5HVZ - chains B and C of the 3 polymer chains in the assembly; structure by X-ray diffraction, 2.00 A resolution.

# Chain B
Molecule: cAMP-dependent protein kinase type I-alpha regulatory subunit
Source organism: Bos taurus
Reference sequence: P00514 (KAP0_BOVIN); residues 12-61 here correspond to UniProt positions 13-62 (UniProt number = residue number + 1)
Amino-acid sequence (50 residues; each row starts with the number of its first residue):
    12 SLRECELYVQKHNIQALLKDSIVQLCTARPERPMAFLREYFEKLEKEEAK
Unresolved in the structure: 59-61
What the authors report for this chain:
  - self-association interface (contacts with another copy of this molecule); pairs are residue here / residue on that copy: Cys-37/Cys-16 (disulfide)

# Chain C
Molecule: Small membrane A-kinase anchor protein
Reference sequence: Q9BSF0 (SMAKA_HUMAN); residues 55-78 here correspond to UniProt positions 56-79 (UniProt number = residue number + 1)
Amino-acid sequence (24 residues; numbered 55 to 78; the number before each row is that of its first residue):
    55 TVILEYAHRLSQDILCDALQQWAC
Unresolved in the structure: 78
What the authors report for this chain:
  - post-translational modification sites: Ser-65
  - mutagenesis - S65D, S65E: decreased binding to cAMP-dependent protein kinase type I-alpha regulatory subunit (chain B)
  - mutagenesis - S65E: abolished stability
  - specificity-determining residues: Tyr-60 (proposed by the authors, not directly observed)
  - mutagenesis - S65D, S65E: abolished binding to PKA-RIbeta-mKO2

# Chain B / chain C interface
Residue-residue contacts (20):
  Ser-12(B) / Ile-57(C)
  Leu-13(B) / Val-56(C)  hydrophobic
  Leu-13(B) / Ile-57(C)  hydrophobic
  Leu-13(B) / Tyr-60(C)  hydrophobic
  Cys-16(B) / Ile-57(C)  hydrophobic
  Cys-16(B) / Tyr-60(C)  hydrophobic
  Glu-17(B) / Tyr-60(C)
  Val-20(B) / Tyr-60(C)
  Val-20(B) / Leu-64(C)  hydrophobic
  Gln-26(B) / Leu-64(C)
  Gln-26(B) / Ile-68(C)
  Gln-26(B) / Asp-71(C)  hydrogen bond
  Leu-29(B) / Ile-68(C)  hydrophobic
  Lys-30(B) / Ile-68(C)
  Lys-30(B) / Asp-71(C)  salt bridge
  Lys-30(B) / Ala-72(C)
  Lys-30(B) / Gln-75(C)  hydrogen bond
  Ile-33(B) / Leu-69(C)  hydrophobic
  Ile-33(B) / Ala-72(C)  hydrophobic
  Val-34(B) / Ala-72(C)  hydrophobic
Also at the interface, not in a pair above, chain C (10 interface residues in all): Asp-67
Interface features reported in the paper:
  - pairs named by the authors: Leu-13(B)/Ile-57(C), Gln-26(B)/Asp-71(C) (hydrogen bond), Lys-30(B)/Gln-75(C) (hydrogen bond), Ile-57(C)/Cys-16(B) (hydrophobic contact), Tyr-60(C)/Cys-16(B) (hydrophobic contact)
  - interface residues, chain B: Ile-33(B), Val-34(B)

# Summary
Chain B and chain C each contribute 10 residues to their interface; the contacts include 2 hydrogen bonds and
1 salt bridge. Among the polar pairs are Lys-30(B)/Asp-71(C), Gln-26(B)/Asp-71(C) and Lys-30(B)/Gln-75(C). The
paper describes a contact between Leu-13(B) and Ile-57(C); hydrogen bonds between Gln-26(B) and Asp-71(C) and
Lys-30(B) and Gln-75(C); hydrophobic contacts between Ile-57(C) and Cys-16(B) and Tyr-60(C) and Cys-16(B). The
paper reports that S65D and S65E of chain C reduce binding to cAMP-dependent protein kinase type I-alpha
regulatory subunit (chain B); interface residues Ile-33(B) and Val-34(B).
Chain B is cAMP-dependent protein kinase type I-alpha regulatory subunit (Bos taurus) and chain C is Small
membrane A-kinase anchor protein; the structure, Crystal structure of smAKAP AKB domain bound RIa
dimerization/docking (D/D) complex at 2.0 A resolution, was determined by X-ray diffraction.
